Entry 1L55 (X-ray diffraction, 1.90 A resolution); this record covers chain A.

# Chain A
Protein: Lysozyme
Source organism: Enterobacteria phage T4
Notes: EC 3.2.1.17
Reference sequence: P00720 (LYCV_BPT4); residues 1-164 here = UniProt positions 1-164
Amino-acid sequence (164 residues; numbered 1 to 164; the number before each row is that of its first residue):
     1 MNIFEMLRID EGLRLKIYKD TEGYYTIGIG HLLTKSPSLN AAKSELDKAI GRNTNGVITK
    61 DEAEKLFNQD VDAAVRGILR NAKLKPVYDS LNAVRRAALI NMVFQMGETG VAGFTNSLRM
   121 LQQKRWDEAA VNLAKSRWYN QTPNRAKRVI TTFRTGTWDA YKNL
Not modelled in the structure: 163-164
Sequence notes: conflict Thr-54 (Cys in P00720), Asn-92 (Asp in P00720), Ala-97 (Cys in P00720)
UniProt features mapped onto this chain:
  - active site (Proton donor/acceptor): Glu-11, Asp-20
  - binding site (substrate): Leu-32, Phe-104, Ser-117, Asn-132
  - mutagenesis: Glu-11 (E11A/F/H/M/N: Complete loss of enzymatic activity; E11N: Loss of 84% of enzymatic activity; E11Q: Complete loss of activity), Asp-20 (D20A/N/S/T: Complete loss of enzymatic activity; D20C: Nearly no effet on specific enzymatic activity; D20E/Q: Loss of 99% of enzymatic activity), Thr-26 (T26E: Complete loss of activity at neutral pH; covalently bound substrate; T26H: Facilitates transglycosylation more effectively than hydrolysis; covalently bound substrate), Gly-30 (G30A: Almost complete loss of enzymatic activity; G30F: Almost complete loss of enzymatic activity. The enzyme is destabilized by 1.5 kcal/mol), Ser-117 (S117F: 10-fold decrease in enzymatic activity; S117I: 500-fold decrease in enzymatic activity; S117V: 50-fold decrease in enzymatic activity), Asn-132 (N132I: 5-fold decrease in enzymatic activity; N132M/F: 2-fold decrease in enzymatic activity)

# In short
UniProt lists active-site residues Glu-11 and Asp-20, 4 substrate-binding residues and 6 mutagenesis sites.
Chain A is Lysozyme (Enterobacteria phage T4); the structure, Analysis of the interaction between charged side
chains and the alpha-helix dipole using designed thermostable mutants ..., was determined by X-ray
diffraction, deposited together with 1L57, 1L59, 1L61, 1L62 and 1L63.
